4R79 - chains D and A of the 8 polymer chains in the assembly; structure by X-ray diffraction, 3.10 A resolution.

== Chain D ==
Molecule: left Inverted repeat TS
Sequence (28 nucleotides; numbered 29 to 56; the number before each row is that of its first residue):
    29 AACCGACATTCCCTACTTGTACACCTGG

== Chain A ==
Protein: Mariner Mos1 transposase
Source organism: Drosophila mauritiana
Notes: EC 3.1.-.-
UniProt: Q7JQ07 (MOS1T_DROMA); numbering as in UniProt (aligned over 1-345)
Sequence (345 residues; numbered 1 to 345; the number before each row is that of its first residue):
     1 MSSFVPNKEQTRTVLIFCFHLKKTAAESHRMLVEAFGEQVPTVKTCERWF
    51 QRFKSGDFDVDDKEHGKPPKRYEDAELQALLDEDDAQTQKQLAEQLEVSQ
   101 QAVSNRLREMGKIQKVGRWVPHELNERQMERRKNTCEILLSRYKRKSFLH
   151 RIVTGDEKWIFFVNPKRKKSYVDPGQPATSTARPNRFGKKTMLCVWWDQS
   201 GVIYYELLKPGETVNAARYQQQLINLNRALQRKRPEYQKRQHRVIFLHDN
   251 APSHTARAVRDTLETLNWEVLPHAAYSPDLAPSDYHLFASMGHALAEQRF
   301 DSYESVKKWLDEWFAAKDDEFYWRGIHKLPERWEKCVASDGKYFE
Unresolved in the structure: 1-4, 238-242
Cystine bridges: Cys136-Cys336
Differences from the reference sequence: variant Thr45 (Lys in Q7JQ07), Asn164 (Ser in Q7JQ07), Pro210 (Arg in Q7JQ07), Phe344 (Leu in Q7JQ07); engineered mutation Ala216 (Thr in Q7JQ07)
Bound ions: Mn2+: Asp156, Asp249
Swiss-Prot annotation at these positions:
  - DNA-binding region (H-T-H motif): Thr24 to Ser55, Gln89 to Met110
  - region: Ile113 to Asn125 (Linker)
  - binding site (Mg(2+)): Asp156, Asp249, Asp284
  - site: Arg48 (Important for base-specific DNA-binding), Gln100 (Important for base-specific DNA-binding), Arg118 (Important for base-specific DNA-binding), Arg186 (Critical for target DNA recognition), His293 (Important for base-specific DNA-binding)
  - mutagenesis: Arg48 (R48Q: Loss of DNA binding; when associated with R-100), Gln100 (Q100R: Loss of DNA binding; when associated with Q-48), Arg118 (R118A: Reduces rate of second strand cleavage; when associated with A-216), Trp119 (W119P: Alters cleavage sites in second strand cleavage), Arg186 (R186A: No effect on second strand cleavage. Strongly reduced strand transfer activity), Asp284 (D284A: Loss of catalytic activity)
From the paper describing this entry:
  - conformationally variable residues (loop rearrangement): His65, Gly66
  - binding site for left Inverted repeat NTS: Arg48, His65 to Arg71
  - binding site for left Inverted repeat TS (chain D): Lys44, His65
  - binding site for left Inverted repeat TS: Arg118, Arg183, Glu345
  - mutagenesis - T216A: increased expression (citing earlier work)

== Interface between chain D and chain A ==
Residue-residue contacts (36; chain D residue first):
  DA30(D) - Thr24(A)  phosphate contact
  DA30(D) - Ala26(A)  phosphate contact
  DA30(D) - Arg30(A)  salt bridge to the phosphate
  DC31(D) - Thr24(A)  hydrogen bond to the phosphate
  DC31(D) - Ala25(A)  phosphate contact
  DC31(D) - Ala26(A)  hydrogen bond to the phosphate
  DC31(D) - Glu47(A)  base contact
  DC32(D) - Lys44(A)  base contact
  DC32(D) - Glu47(A)  base contact
  DG33(D) - Lys44(A)  hydrogen bond to the base
  DA34(D) - Lys44(A)  base contact
  DA34(D) - Arg48(A)  base contact
  DC40(D) - His65(A)  hydrogen bond to the base
  DC41(D) - His65(A)  sugar contact
  DC41(D) - Gly66(A)  base contact
  DT42(D) - Pro68(A)  base contact
  DA43(D) - Pro68(A)  sugar contact
  DA43(D) - Lys70(A)  sugar contact
  DA43(D) - Arg71(A)  phosphate contact
  DC44(D) - Lys70(A)  phosphate contact
  DC44(D) - Arg71(A)  hydrogen bond to the phosphate
  DC44(D) - Tyr72(A)  phosphate contact
  DC44(D) - Val98(A)  sugar contact
  DC44(D) - Arg106(A)  salt bridge to the phosphate
  DT45(D) - Glu97(A)  phosphate contact
  DT45(D) - Val98(A)  phosphate contact
  DT45(D) - Ser99(A)  hydrogen bond to the phosphate
  DT45(D) - Ala102(A)  phosphate contact
  DT46(D) - Ser99(A)  base contact
  DT46(D) - Gln101(A)  base contact
  DG47(D) - Gln101(A)  hydrogen bond to the base
  DT48(D) - Gln101(A)  base contact
  DA51(D) - Pro174(A)  phosphate contact
  DA51(D) - Gly175(A)  hydrogen bond to the phosphate
  DA51(D) - Gln176(A)  phosphate contact
  DC53(D) - Arg167(A)  salt bridge to the phosphate
Other interface residues (no listed pair), chain D (17 interface residues in all): DC50
Other interface residues (no listed pair), chain A (27 interface residues in all): Lys67, Pro69, Asn105, Glu109

== Summary ==
17 residues of chain D face 27 of chain A across their interface, with 8 hydrogen bonds and 3 salt bridges.
Polar pairs include DG33(D)-Lys44(A), DC40(D)-His65(A) and DG47(D)-Gln101(A). The paper reports a binding site
for left Inverted repeat TS at Arg118(A), Arg183(A) and Glu345(A); T216A of chain A increases expression.
Here chain D is left Inverted repeat TS and chain A is Mariner Mos1 transposase (Drosophila mauritiana). Entry
4R79 (Mos1 transposase paired-end complex with left transposon end) was determined by X-ray diffraction.
